5OPO - chain A; structure by X-ray diffraction, 2.00 A resolution.

# Chain A
Protein: Cytosolic purine 5'-nucleotidase
Organism: Homo sapiens
Notes: EC 3.1.3.5
UniProt: P49902 (5NTC_HUMAN); numbering as in UniProt (aligned over 3-488)
Amino-acid sequence (486 residues; each row starts with the number of its first residue):
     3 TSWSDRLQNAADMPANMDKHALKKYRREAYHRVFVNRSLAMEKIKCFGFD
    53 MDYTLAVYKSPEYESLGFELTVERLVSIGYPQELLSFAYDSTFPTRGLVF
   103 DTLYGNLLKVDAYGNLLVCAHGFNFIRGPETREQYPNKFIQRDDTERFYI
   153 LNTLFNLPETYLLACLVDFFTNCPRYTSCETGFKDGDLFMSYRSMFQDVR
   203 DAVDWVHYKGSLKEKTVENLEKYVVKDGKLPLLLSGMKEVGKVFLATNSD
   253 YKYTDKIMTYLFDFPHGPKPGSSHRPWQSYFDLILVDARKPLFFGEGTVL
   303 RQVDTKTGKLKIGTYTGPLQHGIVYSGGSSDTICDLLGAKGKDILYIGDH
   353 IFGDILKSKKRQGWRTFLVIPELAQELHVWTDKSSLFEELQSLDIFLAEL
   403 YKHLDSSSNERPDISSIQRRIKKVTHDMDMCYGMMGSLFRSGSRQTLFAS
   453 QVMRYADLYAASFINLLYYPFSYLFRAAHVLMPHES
Disordered / not traced: 404-415
Differences from the reference sequence: engineered mutation G238 (Arg in P49902)
Bound ions: Mg2+: D52, D54, D351
UniProt features mapped onto this chain:
  - active site: D52 (Nucleophile), D54 (Proton donor)
  - binding site (GMP): D52, D54, R202, D206, K215, T249, N250, K292
  - binding site (IMP): D52, D54, R202, D206, K215, T249, N250, S251, K292
  - binding site (Mg(2+)): D52, D54, D351
  - binding site ((2R)-2,3-bisphosphoglycerate): R144, K362, Y457
  - binding site (ATP): R144, N154, Q453, R456
  - binding site (dATP): R144, N154, Q453, R456
  - binding site (adenosine): N154, M436, Q453
  - binding site (P(1),P(4)-bis(5'-adenosyl) tetraphosphate): N154, K362, Q453, Y457
  - modified residue: S418 (Phosphoserine)
  - natural variant: L460 (L460P: In SPG45; uncertain significance)
  - mutagenesis: D52 (D52N: Loss of 5' nucleotidase activity)
What the authors report for this chain:
  - disease-associated variants - R238G, L375F, S408R: increased catalytic activity
  - mutagenesis - R238G, L375F, S408R: increased catalytic activity
  - mutagenesis - T3A: unchanged catalytic activity
  - disease-associated variants - R34Q, R195Q, D415A, D415H, D415V, D415Y (citing earlier work)

# Overview
D52, D54 and D351 coordinate Mg2+. From UniProt: active-site residues D52 and D54, 8 GMP-binding residues, 9
IMP-binding residues and 3 Mg2+-binding residues. From the paper: R238G, L375F and S408R increase catalytic
activity; T3A leaves catalytic activity unchanged.
Chain A is Cytosolic purine 5'-nucleotidase (Homo sapiens); the structure, Crystal structure of R238G cN-II
mutant, was determined by X-ray diffraction, deposited together with 5OPK, 5OPL, 5OPM, 5OPN and 5OPP.
